Entry 6DPV (electron microscopy, 3.30 A resolution); this record covers chains B and D of the 12 polymer chains in the assembly.

[Chain B (and D)]
Molecule: Tubulin beta chain
Organism: Sus scrofa
Notes: chain D of this document is another copy of the same molecule, construct and numbering; everything in this record applies to it too
UniProt: P02554 (TBB_PIG); the author numbering skips numbers that UniProt does not, so the offset changes along the chain: 1-44 = UniProt 1-44; 47-360 = UniProt 45-358; 369-455 = UniProt 359-445
Chain sequence (445 residues; each row starts with the number of its first residue; note: 10 numbers in that range are skipped by the numbering (no residue carries them; nothing is unmodelled there)):
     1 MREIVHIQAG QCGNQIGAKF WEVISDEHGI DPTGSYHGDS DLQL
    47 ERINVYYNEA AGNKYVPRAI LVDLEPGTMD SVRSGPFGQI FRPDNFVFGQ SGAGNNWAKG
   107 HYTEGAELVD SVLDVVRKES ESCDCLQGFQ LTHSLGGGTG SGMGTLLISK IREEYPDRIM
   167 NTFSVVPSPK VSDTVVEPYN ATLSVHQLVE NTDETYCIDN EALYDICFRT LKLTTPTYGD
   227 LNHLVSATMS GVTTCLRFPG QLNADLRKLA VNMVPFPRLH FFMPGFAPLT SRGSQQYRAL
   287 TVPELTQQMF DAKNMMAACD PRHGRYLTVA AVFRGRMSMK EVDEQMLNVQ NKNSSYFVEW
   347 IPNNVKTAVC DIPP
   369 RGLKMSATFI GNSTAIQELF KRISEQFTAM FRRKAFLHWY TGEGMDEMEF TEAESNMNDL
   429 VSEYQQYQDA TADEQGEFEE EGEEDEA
Unresolved in the structure: 437-455
Curated features (UniProtKB/Swiss-Prot):
  - motif: Met1 to Ile4 (MREI motif)
  - binding site (GTP): Gln11, Glu71, Ser140, Gly144, Thr145, Gly146, Asn206, Asn228
  - binding site (Mg(2+)): Glu71
  - modified residue: Ser40 (Phosphoserine), Lys60 (N6-acetyllysine), Ser174 (Phosphoserine), Thr287 (Phosphothreonine), Thr292 (Phosphothreonine), Arg320 (Omega-N-methylarginine), Glu448 (5-glutamyl polyglutamate)
  - cross-link (Glycyl lysine isopeptide (Lys-Gly)): Lys60 (interchain with G-Cter in ubiquitin), Lys326 (interchain with G-Cter in ubiquitin)
Ligand contacts:
  - GDP (guanosine-5'-diphosphate): Gly10, Gln11, Cys12, Gln15, Ile16, Asn101, Ser140, Gly143, Gly144, Thr145, Gly146, Val171, Asp179, Glu183, Asn206, Tyr224, Asn228
  - GTP (guanosine-5'-triphosphate): Gln247, Leu248, Lys254

[Chain B / chain D interface]
Residue-residue contacts (10):
  Gln282(B) - Ala56(D)
  Tyr283(B) - Ala56(D)
  Tyr283(B) - Val62(D)  hydrophobic
  Tyr283(B) - Gln85(D)  hydrogen bond (side chain-backbone)
  Tyr283(B) - Arg88(D)
  Tyr283(B) - Pro89(D)
  Arg284(B) - Ala56(D)
  Ala285(B) - Glu55(D)
  Ala285(B) - Ala56(D)
  Ala285(B) - Ala57(D)  hydrophobic
Other interface residues (no listed pair), chain B (6 interface residues in all): Ser280, Gln293
Other interface residues (no listed pair), chain D (10 interface residues in all): Ile86, Phe87, Lys124

[Overview]
6 residues of chain B and 10 residues of chain D are in contact; the contacts include 1 hydrogen bond. Its one
hydrogen-bonded contact is Tyr283(B)-Gln85(D). Bound to chain B: GDP and GTP. From UniProt: 8 GTP-binding
residues and Mg2+-binding residue Glu71(B) on chain B.
Both chains are Tubulin beta chain (Sus scrofa). Entry 6DPV (Undecorated GDP microtubule) was determined by
electron microscopy, deposited together with 6DPU and 6DPW.
